PDB entry 8E8M | electron microscopy, 3.13 A resolution | chains P and C of the 8 polymer chains in the assembly

# Chain P
Molecule: 54-nt DNA strand
Sequence (54 nucleotides; each row starts with the number of its first residue):
   101 CCGGCATGAGAGGATAAAATACTATATCCTGGTTAAAGGGTTTTCTTTCT
   151 GACG
Unresolved in the structure: 101-109, 143-154

# Chain C
Protein: DNA-directed RNA polymerase subunit beta
Source organism: Mycobacterium tuberculosis
Notes: EC 2.7.7.6
UniProtKB: A5U052 (RPOB_MYCTA); residues 7-1178 here correspond to UniProt positions 6-1177 (UniProt number = residue number - 1)
Sequence (1172 residues; row label = number of the first residue in the row):
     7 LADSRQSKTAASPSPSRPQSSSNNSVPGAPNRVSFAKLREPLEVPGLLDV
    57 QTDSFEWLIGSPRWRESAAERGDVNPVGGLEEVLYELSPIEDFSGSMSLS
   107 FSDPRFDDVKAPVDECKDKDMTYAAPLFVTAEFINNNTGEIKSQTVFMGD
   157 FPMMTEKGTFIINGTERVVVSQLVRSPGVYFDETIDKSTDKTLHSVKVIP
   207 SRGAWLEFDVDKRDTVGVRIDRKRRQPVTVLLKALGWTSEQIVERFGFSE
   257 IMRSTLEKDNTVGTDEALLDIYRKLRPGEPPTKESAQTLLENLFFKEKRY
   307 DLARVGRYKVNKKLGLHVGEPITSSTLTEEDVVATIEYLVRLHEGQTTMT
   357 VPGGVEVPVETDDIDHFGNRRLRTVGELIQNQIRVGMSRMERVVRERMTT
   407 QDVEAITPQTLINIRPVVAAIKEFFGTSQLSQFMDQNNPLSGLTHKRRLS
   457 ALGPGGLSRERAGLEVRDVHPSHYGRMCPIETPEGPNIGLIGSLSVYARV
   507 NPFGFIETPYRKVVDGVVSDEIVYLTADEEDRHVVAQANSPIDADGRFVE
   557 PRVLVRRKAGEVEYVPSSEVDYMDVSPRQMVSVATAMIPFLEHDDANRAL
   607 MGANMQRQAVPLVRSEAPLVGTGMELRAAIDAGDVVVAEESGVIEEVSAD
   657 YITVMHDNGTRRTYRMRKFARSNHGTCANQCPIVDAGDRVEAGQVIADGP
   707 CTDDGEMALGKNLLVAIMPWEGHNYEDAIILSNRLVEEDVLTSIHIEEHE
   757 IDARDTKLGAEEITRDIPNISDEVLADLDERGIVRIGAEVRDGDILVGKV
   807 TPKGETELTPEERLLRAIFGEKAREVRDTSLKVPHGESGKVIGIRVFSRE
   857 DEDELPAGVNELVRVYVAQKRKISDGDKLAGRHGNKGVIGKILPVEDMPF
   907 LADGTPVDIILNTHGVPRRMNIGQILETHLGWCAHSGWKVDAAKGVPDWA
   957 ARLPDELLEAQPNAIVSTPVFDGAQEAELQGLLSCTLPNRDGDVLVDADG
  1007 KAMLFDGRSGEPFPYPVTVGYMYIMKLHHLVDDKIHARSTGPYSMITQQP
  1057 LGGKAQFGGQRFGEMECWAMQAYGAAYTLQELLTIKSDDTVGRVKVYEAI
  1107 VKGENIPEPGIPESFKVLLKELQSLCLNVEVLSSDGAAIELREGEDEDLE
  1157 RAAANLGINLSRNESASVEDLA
Unresolved in the structure: 7-29, 1140-1178

# Chain P / chain C interface
Contacting residue pairs (10; chain P residue first):
  DA119(P) - Arg230(C)  salt bridge to the phosphate
  DT127(P) - Met1071(C)  sugar contact
  DC128(P) - Arg1067(C)  salt bridge to the phosphate
  DC129(P) - Gln1066(C)  phosphate contact
  DT130(P) - Gly1059(C)  phosphate contact
  DT130(P) - Lys1060(C)  hydrogen bond to the phosphate
  DG132(P) - Phe439(C)  sugar contact
  DT133(P) - Phe439(C)  phosphate contact
  DA137(P) - Arg421(C)  phosphate contact
  DG138(P) - Arg421(C)  salt bridge to the phosphate
Also at the interface, not in a pair above, chain P (10 interface residues in all): DA118
Also at the interface, not in a pair above, chain C (11 interface residues in all): Lys218, Arg225, Asn419

# Summary
Chain P and chain C form an interface of 10 and 11 residues respectively, with 1 hydrogen bond and 3 salt
bridges. Polar contacts include DT130(P)-Lys1060(C), DA119(P)-Arg230(C) and DC128(P)-Arg1067(C).
Chain P is a 54-nt DNA strand and chain C is DNA-directed RNA polymerase subunit beta (Mycobacterium
tuberculosis); the structure, Mycobacterium tuberculosis RNAP paused elongation complex, was determined by
electron microscopy, deposited together with 8E74, 8E79, 8E82 and 8E95.
